Entry 4GKK (X-ray diffraction, 3.20 A resolution); this record covers chains A and M of the 23 polymer chains in the assembly.

# Chain A
Molecule: 16S rRNA
From: Thermus thermophilus
Sequence (1513 nucleotides; each row starts with the number of its first residue; note: 4 numbers in that range are skipped by the numbering (no residue carries them; nothing is unmodelled there)):
     5 UGGAGAGUUU GAUCCUGGCU CAGGGUGAAC GCUGGCGGCG UGCCUAAGAC AUGCAAGUCG
    65 UGCGGGCCGC GGGGUUUUAC UCCGUGGUCA GCGGCGGACG GGUGAGUAAC GCGUGGGUGA
   125 CCUACCCGGA AGAGGGGGAC AACCCGGGGA AACUCGGGCU AAUCCCCCAU GUGGACCCGC
   185 CCCUUGGGGU GUGUCCAAAG GGCUUUGCCC GCUUCCGGAU GGGCCCGCGU CCCAUCAGCU
   245 AGUUGGUGGG GUAAUGGCCC ACCAAGGCGA CGACGGGUAG CCGGUCUGAG AGGAUGGCCG
   305 GCCACAGGGG CACUGAGACA CGGGCCCCAC UCCUACGGGA GGCAGCAGUU AGGAAUCUUC
   365 CGCAAUGGGC GCAAGCCUGA CGGAGCGACG CCGCUUGGAG GAAGAAGCCC UUCGGGGUGU
   425 AAACUCCUGA ACCCGGGACG AAACCCCCGA CGAGGGGACU GACGGUACCG GGGUAAUAGC
   485 GCCGGCCAAC UCCGUGCCAG CAGCCGCGGU AAUACGGAGG GCGCGAGCGU UACCCGGAUU
   545 CACUGGGCGU AAAGGGCGUG UAGGCGGCCU GGGGCGUCCC AUGUGAAAGA CCACGGCUCA
   605 ACCGUGGGGG AGCGUGGGAU ACGCUCAGGC UAGACGGUGG GAGAGGGUGG UGGAAUUCCC
   665 GGAGUAGCGG UGAAAUGCGC AGAUACCGGG AGGAACGCCG AUGGCGAAGG CAGCCACCUG
   725 GUCCACCCGU GACGCUGAGG CGCGAAAGCG UGGGGAGCAA ACCGGAUUAG AUACCCGGGU
   785 AGUCCACGCC CUAAACGAUG CGCGCUAGGU CUCUGGGUCU CCUGGGGGCC GAAGCUAACG
   845 CGUUAAGCGC GCCGCCUGGG GAGUACGGCC GCAAGGCUGA AACUCAAAGG AAUUGACGGG
   905 GGCCCGCACA AGCGGUGGAG CAUGUGGUUU AAUUCGAAGC AACGCGAAGA ACCUUACCAG
   965 GCCUUGACAU GCUAGGGAAC CCGGGUGAAA GCCUGGGGUG CCCCGCGAGG GGAGCCCUAG
  1025 CACAGGUGCU GCAUGGCCGU CGUCAGCUCG UGCCGUGAGG UGUUGGGUUA AGUCCCGCAA
  1085 CGAGCGCAAC CCCCGCCGUU AGUUGCCAGC GGUUCGGCCG GGCACUCUAA CGGGACUGCC
  1145 CGCGAAAGCG GGAGGAAGGA GGGGACGACG UCUGGUCAGC AUGGCCCUUA CGGCCUGGGC
  1205 GACACACGUG CUACAAUGCC CACUACAAAG CGAUGCCACC CGGCAACGGG GAGCUAAUCG
  1265 CAAAAAGGUG GGCCCAGUUC GGAUUGGGGU CUGCAACCCG ACCCCAUGAA GCCGGAAUCG
  1325 CUAGUAAUCG CGGAUCAGCC AUGCCGCGGU GAAUACGUUC CCGGGCCUUG UACACACCGC
  1385 CCGUCACGCC AUGGGAGCGG GCUCUACCCG AAGUCGCCGG GAGCCUACGG GCAGGCGCCG
  1445 AGGGUAGGGC CCGUGACUGG GGCGAAGUCG UAACAAGGUA GCUGUACCGG AAGGUGCGGC
  1505 UGGAUCA
  1516 CUUUCU
Differences from the reference sequence: expression tag (1005, 1013, 1225-1226); conflict U1517 (C1508 in 48256), U1519 (C1510 in 48256)
Bound ions: Mg2+ site 1: U12, G22; Mg2+ site 2 near G21 (its only coordinating residue here); Mg2+ site 3 near C48 (its only coordinating residue here); Mg2+ site 4 near A53 (its only coordinating residue here); Mg2+ site 5: G108, G110, G284; Mg2+ site 6 near G115 (its only coordinating residue here); Mg2+ site 7 near G175 (its only coordinating residue here); Mg2+ site 8 near A201 (its only coordinating residue here); Mg2+ site 9 near G246 (its only coordinating residue here); Mg2+ site 10 near G252 (its only coordinating residue here); Mg2+ site 11: G294, G541; Mg2+ site 12: G301, C302; 51 more Mg2+ sites not listed
Residues lining bound ligands: paromomycin (PAR): G1387, U1388, C1389, A1390, C1391, G1466, C1467, G1468, A1469, A1470, G1471, U1472, C1473

# Chain M
Molecule: 30S ribosomal protein S13
From: Thermus thermophilus
UniProtKB: P80377 (RS13_THET8); numbering as in UniProt (aligned over 2-126)
Sequence (125 residues; numbered 2 to 126; the number before each row is that of its first residue):
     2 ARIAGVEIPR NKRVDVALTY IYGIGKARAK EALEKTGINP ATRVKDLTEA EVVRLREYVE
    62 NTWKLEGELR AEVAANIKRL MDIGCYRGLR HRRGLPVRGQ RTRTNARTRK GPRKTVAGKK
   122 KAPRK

# Interface between chain A and chain M
Pairs across the interface (94; chain A residue first):
  A923(A) - Arg114(M)  salt bridge to the phosphate
  G924(A) - Arg108(M)  phosphate contact
  G924(A) - Thr109(M)  phosphate contact
  G924(A) - Arg114(M)  salt bridge to the phosphate
  C925(A) - Asn106(M)  base contact
  C925(A) - Ala107(M)  phosphate contact
  C925(A) - Arg108(M)  hydrogen bond to the phosphate
  C925(A) - Thr109(M)  hydrogen bond to the phosphate
  A926(A) - Gln101(M)  phosphate contact
  A926(A) - Arg102(M)  phosphate contact
  A926(A) - Asn106(M)  hydrogen bond to the base
  U927(A) - Arg102(M)  salt bridge to the phosphate
  U927(A) - Thr105(M)  hydrogen bond to the base
  G928(A) - Arg102(M)  salt bridge to the phosphate
  G928(A) - Thr105(M)  base contact
  U929(A) - Arg104(M)  hydrogen bond to the base
  G930(A) - Arg104(M)  salt bridge to the phosphate
  G931(A) - Arg104(M)  hydrogen bond to the base
  G931(A) - Lys120(M)  sugar contact
  U932(A) - Lys120(M)  phosphate contact
  A1206(A) - Gln101(M)  phosphate contact
  A1206(A) - Arg102(M)  phosphate contact
  A1206(A) - Thr103(M)  hydrogen bond to the phosphate
  A1206(A) - Arg104(M)  phosphate contact
  C1207(A) - Arg91(M)  salt bridge to the phosphate
  C1207(A) - Leu96(M)  phosphate contact
  C1207(A) - Thr103(M)  hydrogen bond to the sugar
  C1207(A) - Arg104(M)  base contact
  C1207(A) - Lys111(M)  hydrogen bond to the sugar
  A1208(A) - Leu96(M)  phosphate contact
  A1208(A) - Lys111(M)  salt bridge to the phosphate
  A1208(A) - Lys115(M)  hydrogen bond to the sugar
  A1208(A) - Val117(M)  base contact
  C1209(A) - Arg104(M)  hydrogen bond to the base
  C1209(A) - Arg108(M)  salt bridge to the phosphate
  C1209(A) - Lys111(M)  salt bridge to the phosphate
  C1209(A) - Arg114(M)  phosphate contact
  C1209(A) - Lys115(M)  salt bridge to the phosphate
  C1209(A) - Thr116(M)  phosphate contact
  C1209(A) - Val117(M)  hydrogen bond to the sugar
  A1210(A) - Arg104(M)  hydrogen bond to the base
  A1210(A) - Arg114(M)  salt bridge to the phosphate
  A1210(A) - Thr116(M)  hydrogen bond to the phosphate
  A1210(A) - Lys126(M)  sugar contact
  C1211(A) - Thr105(M)  base contact
  C1211(A) - Lys126(M)  sugar contact
  G1276(A) - Arg14(M)  sugar contact
  C1277(A) - Arg14(M)  sugar contact
  C1278(A) - Lys13(M)  phosphate contact
  C1278(A) - Arg44(M)  salt bridge to the phosphate
  U1282(A) - Lys13(M)  hydrogen bond to the phosphate
  U1283(A) - Lys13(M)  salt bridge to the phosphate
  U1283(A) - Arg14(M)  base contact
  U1283(A) - Val17(M)  base contact
  U1283(A) - Tyr21(M)  phosphate contact
  A1287(A) - Thr109(M)  sugar contact
  U1288(A) - Gln101(M)  hydrogen bond to the phosphate
  U1288(A) - Thr109(M)  sugar contact
  U1288(A) - Arg110(M)  phosphate contact
  U1289(A) - Ile78(M)  sugar contact
  U1289(A) - His92(M)  phosphate contact
  U1289(A) - Pro97(M)  phosphate contact
  U1289(A) - Val98(M)  hydrogen bond to the phosphate
  U1289(A) - Arg99(M)  phosphate contact
  U1289(A) - Gln101(M)  hydrogen bond to the phosphate
  U1289(A) - Arg110(M)  sugar contact
  G1290(A) - Val74(M)  sugar contact
  G1290(A) - Asn77(M)  phosphate contact
  G1290(A) - Ile78(M)  sugar contact
  G1290(A) - Arg88(M)  salt bridge to the phosphate
  G1290(A) - His92(M)  phosphate contact
  G1290(A) - Val98(M)  phosphate contact
  G1290(A) - Arg99(M)  salt bridge to the phosphate
  G1291(A) - Asn77(M)  phosphate contact
  G1291(A) - Arg80(M)  salt bridge to the phosphate
  G1291(A) - Arg88(M)  salt bridge to the phosphate
  C1301(A) - Tyr87(M)  sugar contact
  C1302(A) - Tyr87(M)  sugar contact
  C1303(A) - Gly100(M)  sugar contact
  G1304(A) - Arg99(M)  phosphate contact
  G1304(A) - Gly100(M)  phosphate contact
  C1309(A) - Ala28(M)  phosphate contact
  C1309(A) - Arg29(M)  hydrogen bond to the sugar
  A1310(A) - Tyr23(M)  phosphate contact
  A1310(A) - Gly24(M)  sugar contact
  A1310(A) - Ile25(M)  hydrogen bond to the phosphate
  A1310(A) - Gly26(M)  hydrogen bond to the phosphate
  A1310(A) - Ala28(M)  phosphate contact
  A1310(A) - Arg29(M)  hydrogen bond to the phosphate
  A1310(A) - Leu70(M)  sugar contact
  U1311(A) - Ile22(M)  phosphate contact
  U1311(A) - Tyr23(M)  phosphate contact
  U1311(A) - Ile25(M)  hydrogen bond to the phosphate
  G1312(A) - Tyr23(M)  phosphate contact
Other interface residues (no listed pair), chain A (36 interface residues in all): A942, A1313
Other interface residues (no listed pair), chain M (48 interface residues in all): Thr20, Lys27, Leu81, Pro113, Pro124

# Summary
Chain A and chain M form an interface of 36 and 48 residues respectively, with 23 hydrogen bonds and 17 salt
bridges. Among the polar pairs are A926(A)-Asn106(M), U927(A)-Thr105(M) and U929(A)-Arg104(M). Ligands of
chain A: paromomycin. U12(A) and G22(A) form the Mg2+ site 1.
Here chain A is 16S rRNA and chain M is 30S ribosomal protein S13, both from Thermus thermophilus. Entry 4GKK
(Structure of the Thermus thermophilus 30S ribosomal subunit complexed with a human mitochondrial anticodon
stem loop ...) was determined by X-ray diffraction together with 4GKJ from the same study.
